PDB entry 6Z1L | X-ray diffraction, 2.29 A resolution | chain A

Chain A:
Protein: BH32.12 protein
Organism: synthetic construct
Sequence (242 residues; row label = number of the first residue in the row):
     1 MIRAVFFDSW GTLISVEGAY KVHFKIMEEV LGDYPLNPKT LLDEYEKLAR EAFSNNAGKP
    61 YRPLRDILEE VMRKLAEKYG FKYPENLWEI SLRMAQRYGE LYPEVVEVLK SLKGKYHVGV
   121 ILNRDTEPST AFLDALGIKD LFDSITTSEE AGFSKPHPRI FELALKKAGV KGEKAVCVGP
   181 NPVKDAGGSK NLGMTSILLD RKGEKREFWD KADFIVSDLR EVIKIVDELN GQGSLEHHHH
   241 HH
Disordered / not traced: 184-188, 232-242
From the paper describing this entry:
  - catalytic residues: His-23, Arg-124
  - mutagenesis - H23A: abolished catalytic activity on inhibitor 4
  - mutagenesis - R124A: decreased catalytic activity on inhibitor 4
  - contacts within the chain: Trp-10/Arg-124
  - mutagenesis - W10A: decreased catalytic activity
  - binding site for phosphate ion: Trp-10, Arg-124

In short:
The paper reports catalytic residues His-23 and Arg-124; H23A abolishes catalytic activity on inhibitor 4; 3
substitutions were tested in all.
Chain A is BH32.12 protein (synthetic construct); the structure, A de novo Enzyme for the
Morita-Baylis-Hillman Reaction BH32.12, was determined by X-ray diffraction, deposited together with 7O1D and
6Z1K.
